PDB entry 8GML | X-ray diffraction, 2.57 A resolution | chains A and T of the 3 polymer chains in the assembly

# Chain A
Name: DNA polymerase eta
Source organism: Homo sapiens
Notes: EC 2.7.7.7
UniProtKB: Q9Y253 (POLH_HUMAN); residue numbers follow UniProt; this construct covers 1-432
Chain sequence (432 residues; each row starts with the number of its first residue):
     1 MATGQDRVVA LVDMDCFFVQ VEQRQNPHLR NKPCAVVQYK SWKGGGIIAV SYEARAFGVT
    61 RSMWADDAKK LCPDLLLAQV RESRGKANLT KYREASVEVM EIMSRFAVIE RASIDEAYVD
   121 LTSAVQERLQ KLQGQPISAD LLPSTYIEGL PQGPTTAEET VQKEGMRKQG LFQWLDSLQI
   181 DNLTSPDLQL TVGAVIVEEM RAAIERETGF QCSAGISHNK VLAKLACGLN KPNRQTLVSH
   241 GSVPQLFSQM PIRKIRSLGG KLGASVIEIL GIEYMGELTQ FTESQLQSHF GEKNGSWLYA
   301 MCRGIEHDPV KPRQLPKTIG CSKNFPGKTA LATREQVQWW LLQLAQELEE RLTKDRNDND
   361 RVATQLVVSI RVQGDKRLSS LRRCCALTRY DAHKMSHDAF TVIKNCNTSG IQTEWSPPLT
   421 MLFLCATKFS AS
Unresolved in the structure: 155-159
Metal / ion sites: Ca2+: Asp13 (together with 5-FdUTP)
Residues lining bound ligands: 5-FdUTP (B7P; 2'-deoxy-5-fluorouridine 5'-(tetrahydrogen triphosphate)): Asp13, Met14, Asp15, Cys16, Phe17, Phe18, Ile48, Ala49, Tyr52, Arg55, Arg61, Ile114, Asp115, Glu116, Lys231
Curated features (UniProtKB/Swiss-Prot):
  - binding site (Mg(2+)): Asp13, Met14, Asp115, Glu116
  - binding site (Mn(2+)): Asp13, Met14, Asp115, Glu116
  - binding site (a 2'-deoxyribonucleoside 5'-triphosphate): Arg61
  - natural variant: Val37 (deletion: In XPV), Leu75 (deletion: In XPV), Arg93 (R93P: In XPV), Arg111 (R111H: In XPV), Thr122 (T122P: In XPV), Gly153 (G153D: In a breast cancer sample), Thr191 (T191P: In XPV), Gly263 (G263V: In XPV), Val266 (V266D: In XPV), Gly295 (G295R: In XPV), Arg361 (R361S: In XPV)
  - mutagenesis: Tyr52 (Y52A/F: Reduces DNA polymerase activity; Y52E: Reduces DNA polymerase activity. Increases fidelity of replication and reduces translesion bypass), Arg61 (R61A: Reduces enzymatic activity by two-thirds), Ser62 (S62G: Increased DNA polymerase activity and translesion bypass compared to wild-type), Ala68 (A68S/V: Severe reduction in thymine dimer translesion bypass), Asn324 to Pro326 (Reduces binding to chromatin and to monoubiquitinated PCNA. Abolishes binding to monoubiquitinated PCNA; when associated with 705-E--H-713 Del)

# Chain T
Molecule: 12-nt DNA strand
Sequence (12 nucleotides; each row starts with the number of its first residue):
     1 CATGCTCACA CT
Unresolved in the structure: 1-2

# How chain A and chain T interact
Residue-residue contacts - 35 pairs, chain A then chain T:
  Gln38(A) with DG4(T), sugar contact; DC5(T), sugar contact
  Tyr39(A) with DG4(T), phosphate contact; DC5(T), hydrogen bond to the phosphate
  Gly46(A) with DT3(T), base contact
  Ile47(A) with DT3(T), hydrogen bond to the base
  Ile48(A) with DT3(T), base contact; DG4(T), base contact
  Arg61(A) with DT3(T), base contact
  Ser62(A) with DT3(T), hydrogen bond to the phosphate
  Trp64(A) with DT3(T), sugar contact
  Lys86(A) with DC5(T), phosphate contact; DT6(T), salt bridge to the phosphate
  Arg93(A) with DT6(T), salt bridge to the phosphate
  Lys311(A) with DC9(T), phosphate contact
  Arg313(A) with DA8(T), phosphate contact; DC9(T), salt bridge to the phosphate
  Pro316(A) with DC7(T), phosphate contact; DA8(T), phosphate contact
  Lys317(A) with DA8(T), hydrogen bond to the phosphate; DC9(T), salt bridge to the phosphate
  Thr318(A) with DC7(T), sugar contact; DA8(T), hydrogen bond to the phosphate
  Ile319(A) with DC7(T), phosphate contact
  Gly320(A) with DT6(T), sugar contact; DC7(T), hydrogen bond to the phosphate
  Cys321(A) with DT6(T), phosphate contact
  Ser322(A) with DC5(T), sugar contact; DT6(T), hydrogen bond to the phosphate
  Lys323(A) with DC5(T), salt bridge to the phosphate
  Asn324(A) with DG4(T), sugar contact; DC5(T), hydrogen bond to the phosphate
  Pro326(A) with DG4(T), phosphate contact
  Arg351(A) with DC7(T), salt bridge to the phosphate
  Leu378(A) with DT6(T), base contact
Interface residues without a listed pair, chain A (27 interface residues in all): Leu89, Arg111, Glu347

# In short
27 residues of chain A and 7 residues of chain T are in contact; the contacts include 8 hydrogen bonds and 6
salt bridges. Polar contacts include Ile47(A)-DT3(T), Tyr39(A)-DC5(T) and Ser62(A)-DT3(T). Chain A binds
5-FdUTP.
Here chain A is DNA polymerase eta (Homo sapiens) and chain T is a 12-nt DNA strand. Entry 8GML (Crystal
structure of human DNA polymerase eta incorporating 5F-dUTP across dG) was determined by X-ray diffraction.
